PDB entry 6N2Z | electron microscopy, 3.00 A resolution | chains G and H of the 22 polymer chains in the assembly

Chain G:
Name: ATP synthase gamma chain
Source organism: Bacillus sp. (strain PS3)
UniProtKB: A0A0M4TPJ7 (A0A0M4TPJ7_BACP3); residues 1-285 here = UniProt positions 1-285
Chain sequence (285 residues; numbered 1 to 285; the number before each row is that of its first residue):
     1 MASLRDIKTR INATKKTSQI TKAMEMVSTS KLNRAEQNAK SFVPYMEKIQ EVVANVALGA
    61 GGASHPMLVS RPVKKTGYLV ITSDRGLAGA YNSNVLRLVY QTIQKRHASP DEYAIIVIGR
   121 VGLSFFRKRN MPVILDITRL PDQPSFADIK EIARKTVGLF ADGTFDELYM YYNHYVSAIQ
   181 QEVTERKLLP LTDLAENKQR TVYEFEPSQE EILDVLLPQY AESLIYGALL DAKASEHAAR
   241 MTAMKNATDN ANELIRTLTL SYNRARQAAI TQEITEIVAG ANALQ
Unresolved in the structure: 1

Chain H:
Name: ATP synthase epsilon chain
Source organism: Bacillus sp. (strain PS3)
UniProtKB: A0A0M5MQR7 (A0A0M5MQR7_BACP3); numbering as in UniProt (aligned over 1-133)
Chain sequence (133 residues; numbered 1 to 133; the number before each row is that of its first residue):
     1 MKTIHVSVVT PDGPVYEDDV EMVSVKAKSG ELGILPGHIP LVAPLEISAA RLKKGGKTQY
    61 IAVSGGFLEV RPDKVTILAQ AAERAEDIDV LRAKAAKERA ERRLQSQQDD IDFKRAELAL
   121 KRAMNRLSVA EMK
Unresolved in the structure: 1, 54-57, 132-133

Chain G / chain H interface:
Pairs across the interface (69):
  Arg10(G) - Leu127(H)  hydrogen bond (side chain-backbone)
  Arg10(G) - Ala130(H)
  Arg10(G) - Glu131(H)
  Ala13(G) - Leu127(H)  hydrophobic
  Thr14(G) - Leu127(H)
  Lys16(G) - Arg126(H)
  Thr17(G) - Ala123(H)
  Thr17(G) - Met124(H)
  Ile20(G) - Ala119(H)
  Ile20(G) - Leu120(H)  hydrophobic
  Ile20(G) - Ala123(H)  hydrophobic
  Thr21(G) - Leu120(H)
  Ser41(G) - Asp12(H)
  Ser41(G) - Gly13(H)
  Phe42(G) - Pro11(H)
  Tyr45(G) - Val9(H)  hydrophobic
  Tyr45(G) - Thr10(H)
  Tyr45(G) - Pro11(H)  hydrophobic
  Tyr45(G) - Leu78(H)  hydrophobic
  Lys48(G) - Glu69(H)  salt bridge
  Lys48(G) - Thr76(H)
  Lys48(G) - Leu78(H)
  Ile49(G) - Leu78(H)  hydrophobic
  Val52(G) - Phe67(H)  hydrophobic
  Val52(G) - Glu69(H)
  Arg85(G) - Asp110(H)
  Arg85(G) - Phe113(H)
  Gly86(G) - Phe113(H)
  Leu87(G) - Phe113(H)  hydrophobic
  Leu87(G) - Glu117(H)
  Arg139(G) - Ser106(H)  hydrogen bond (backbone-side chain)
  Arg139(G) - Asp110(H)
  Leu140(G) - Ser106(H)
  Pro141(G) - Asp109(H)
  Asp142(G) - Asp109(H)  hydrogen bond (backbone-side chain)
  Ser145(G) - Asp12(H)
  Ser145(G) - Arg102(H)
  Phe146(G) - Pro11(H)  hydrophobic
  Phe146(G) - Asp12(H)  hydrogen bond (backbone-side chain)
  Phe146(G) - Gln80(H)
  Ala147(G) - Arg102(H)
  Lys150(G) - Gln80(H)  hydrogen bond
  Thr201(G) - Arg71(H)  hydrogen bond
  Val202(G) - Pro40(H)
  Tyr203(G) - Pro40(H)
  Tyr203(G) - Leu41(H)
  Tyr203(G) - Val42(H)  hydrophobic
  Tyr203(G) - Glu69(H)  hydrogen bond
  Glu204(G) - Ile39(H)
  Glu204(G) - Pro40(H)  hydrogen bond (backbone-backbone)
  Glu204(G) - Leu41(H)
  Glu204(G) - Val42(H)
  Phe205(G) - Val42(H)  hydrophobic
  Glu206(G) - Ala27(H)
  Glu206(G) - Ser29(H)  hydrogen bond
  Glu206(G) - Val42(H)  hydrogen bond (backbone-backbone)
  Glu206(G) - Ala43(H)
  Pro207(G) - Ser29(H)
  Glu211(G) - Pro44(H)
  Ile212(G) - Val42(H)  hydrophobic
  Ile212(G) - Pro44(H)
  Val215(G) - Lys28(H)
  Val215(G) - Pro44(H)  hydrophobic
  Leu216(G) - Phe67(H)  hydrophobic
  Gln219(G) - Gln80(H)
  Glu222(G) - Gln80(H)  hydrogen bond
  Tyr226(G) - Pro11(H)
  Tyr226(G) - Asp12(H)
  Arg240(G) - Phe113(H)
Other interface residues (no listed pair), chain G (45 interface residues in all): Asp6, Thr9, Met24, Val56, Arg120, Asp148
Other interface residues (no listed pair), chain H (39 interface residues in all): Leu32, Gly65, Gly66, Ala79, Ala116

Summary:
45 residues of chain G and 39 residues of chain H are in contact; the contacts include 11 hydrogen bonds and 1
salt bridge. Among the polar pairs are Lys48(G)-Glu69(H), Arg10(G)-Leu127(H) and Arg139(G)-Ser106(H).
Here chain G is ATP synthase gamma chain and chain H is ATP synthase epsilon chain, both from Bacillus sp.
(strain PS3). Entry 6N2Z (Bacillus PS3 ATP synthase class 2) was determined by electron microscopy, deposited
together with 6N2D, 6N2Y and 6N30.
